PDB entry 6GAM | X-ray diffraction, 1.40 A resolution | chains L and M of the 4 polymer chains in the assembly

Chain L (and M):
Molecule: Hydrogenase-2 large chain
From: Escherichia coli (strain K12)
Notes: EC 1.12.99.6; chain M of this document is another copy of the same molecule, construct and numbering; everything in this record applies to it too
UniProt: P0ACE0 (MBHM_ECOLI); numbering as in UniProt (aligned over 1-567)
Sequence (567 residues; row label = number of the first residue in the row):
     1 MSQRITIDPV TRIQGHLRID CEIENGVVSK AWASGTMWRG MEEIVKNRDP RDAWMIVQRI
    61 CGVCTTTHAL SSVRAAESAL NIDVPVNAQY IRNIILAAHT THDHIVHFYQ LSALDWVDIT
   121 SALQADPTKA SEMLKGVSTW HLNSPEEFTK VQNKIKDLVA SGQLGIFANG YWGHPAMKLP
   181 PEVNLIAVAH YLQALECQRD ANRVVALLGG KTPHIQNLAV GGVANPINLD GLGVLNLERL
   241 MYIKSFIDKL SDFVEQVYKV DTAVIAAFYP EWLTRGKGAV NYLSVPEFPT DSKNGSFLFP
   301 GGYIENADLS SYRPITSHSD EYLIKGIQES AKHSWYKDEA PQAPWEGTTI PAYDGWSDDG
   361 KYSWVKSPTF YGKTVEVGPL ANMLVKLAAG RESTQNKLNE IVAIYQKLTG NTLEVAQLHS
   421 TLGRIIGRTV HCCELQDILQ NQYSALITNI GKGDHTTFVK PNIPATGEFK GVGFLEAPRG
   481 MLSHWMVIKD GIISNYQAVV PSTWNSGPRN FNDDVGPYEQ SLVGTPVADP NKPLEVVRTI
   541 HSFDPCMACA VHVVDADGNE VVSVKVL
Unresolved in the structure: 1, 553-567
Construct notes: variant Gln-14 (Glu in P0ACE0)
Metal / ion sites: Mg2+: Glu-42, Ala-498; Ni2+: Cys-61, Cys-64, Cys-546, Cys-549; carbonmonoxide-(dicyano) iron Fe: Cys-64, Cys-549
Small-molecule neighbours: carbonmonoxide-(dicyano) iron (FCO): Cys-64, Thr-67, His-68, Ala-477, Pro-478, Arg-479, Leu-482, Val-500, Pro-501, Ser-502, Cys-546, Cys-549
Curated features (UniProtKB/Swiss-Prot):
  - binding site (Ni(2+)): Cys-61, Cys-64, Cys-546, Cys-549
  - site: His-552, Val-553 (Cleavage)

Interface between chain L and chain M:
Residue-residue contacts - 14 pairs, chain L then chain M:
  Thr-139(L) / Glu-146(M)
  Trp-140(L) / Glu-146(M)
  His-141(L) / Leu-142(M)
  His-141(L) / Ser-144(M)  hydrogen bond (backbone-side chain)
  His-141(L) / Glu-147(M)  salt bridge
  Leu-142(L) / His-141(M)
  Leu-142(L) / Leu-142(M)  hydrophobic
  Ser-144(L) / His-141(M)  hydrogen bond (side chain-backbone)
  Pro-145(L) / Lys-135(M)
  Glu-146(L) / Lys-135(M)  salt bridge
  Glu-146(L) / Thr-139(M)
  Glu-146(L) / Trp-140(M)
  Glu-147(L) / His-141(M)  salt bridge
  Asp-252(L) / Lys-150(M)  salt bridge
Other interface residues (no listed pair), chain L (12 interface residues in all): Lys-135, Ser-138, Lys-150
Other interface residues (no listed pair), chain M (13 interface residues in all): Thr-128, Ser-138, Pro-145, Asp-252

Overview:
The interface between chain L and chain M involves 12 residues on one side and 13 on the other, with 2
hydrogen bonds and 4 salt bridges. Polar pairs include His-141(L)/Glu-147(M), Glu-146(L)/Lys-135(M) and
Asp-252(L)/Lys-150(M). Chain L binds carbonmonoxide-(dicyano) iron.
Both chains are Hydrogenase-2 large chain (Escherichia coli (strain K12)). Entry 6GAM (Structure of E14Q
variant of E. coli hydrogenase-2 (as-isolated enzyme)) was determined by X-ray diffraction, deposited together
with 5LRY, 6FPI, 6FPO, 6FPW, 6G7R, 6GAL and 6GAN.
